8H86 - chain A; structure by electron microscopy, 2.56 A resolution.

[Chain A]
Molecule: HcKCR1
Source organism: Hyphochytrium catenoides
Chain sequence (273 residues; row label = number of the first residue in the row; numbers below 1 keep their minus sign (Gly-1 is residue -1)):
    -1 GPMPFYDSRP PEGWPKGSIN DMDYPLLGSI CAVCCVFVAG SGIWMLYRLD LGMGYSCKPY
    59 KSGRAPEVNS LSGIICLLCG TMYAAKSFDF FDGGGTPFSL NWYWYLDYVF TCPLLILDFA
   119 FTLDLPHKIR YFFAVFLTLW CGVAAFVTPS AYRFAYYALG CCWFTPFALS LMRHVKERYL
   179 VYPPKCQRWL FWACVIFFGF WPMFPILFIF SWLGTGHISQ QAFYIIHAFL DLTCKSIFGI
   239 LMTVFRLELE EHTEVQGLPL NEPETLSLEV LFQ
Unresolved in the structure: -1 to 5, 261-271
Covalently attached groups: retinal (RET) linked to Lys233
Ligand contacts:
  - phosphatidylcholine (PSC; (7R,17E,20E)-4-hydroxy-N,N,N-trimethyl-9-oxo-7-[(palmitoyloxy)methyl]-3,5,8-trioxa-4-phosphahexacosa-17,20-dien-1-aminium 4-oxide), molecule 1: Ala30, Cys33, Ala82, Ser85, Phe86, Phe89, Tyr150, Leu157
  - phosphatidylcholine (PSC), molecule 2: Cys33, Val34, Ala37, Gly38, Ile41, Trp42, Tyr45
  - phosphatidylcholine (PSC), molecule 3: Cys33, Ala37, Ile41, Leu44, Tyr45, Asp48, Leu75, Gly78, Thr79, Ala82, Arg128, Leu157, Cys160, Trp161, Pro164
  - phosphatidylcholine (PSC), molecule 4: Val34, Phe35, Gly38, Ser39, Trp42, Tyr53, Trp187, Ile235, Ile238, Val242, Leu245
  - phosphatidylcholine (PSC), molecule 5: Asp48, Pro124, His125, Arg128, Tyr129, Ala132, Trp161, Pro164, Phe165, Leu167, Ser168, Arg171, His172
  - phosphatidylcholine (PSC), molecule 6: Glu65, Val66, Leu112, Leu115, Phe119, Lys126, Ile127, Phe131
  - phosphatidylcholine (PSC), molecule 7: Leu76, Thr79, Met80, Ala83, Pro95, Phe96, Ser97, Leu98, Tyr101, Leu104, Phe108, Phe134, Leu135, Trp138, Cys139, Ala142, Tyr154
  - phosphatidylcholine (PSC), molecule 8: Pro95, Phe96, Tyr101, Leu104, Trp138, Val141, Val145
  - phosphatidylcholine (PSC), molecule 9: Val173, Lys174, Tyr177, Phe189, Cys192, Val193, Phe196, Gly197
  - retinal (RET): Tyr103, Tyr106, Thr109, Cys110, Leu113, Thr136, Leu137, Gly140, Tyr155, Gly158, Cys159, Phe162, Trp199, Phe202, Pro203, Asp229, Cys232
From the paper describing this entry:
  - binding site for retinal: Tyr106, Thr109, Thr136, Gly140, Asp229, Lys233
  - contacts within the chain: Asn99-Tyr222 (hydrogen bond), Phe221-His225 (hydrogen bond), Trp102-His225, Tyr222-His225, Asp116-Arg244 (salt bridge)
  - specificity-determining residues: Asn99, Trp102, Tyr222, His225 (from molecular simulation)
  - specificity-determining residues: Phe221
  - conformationally variable residues (side-chain flip): Tyr222 (from molecular simulation)

[In short]
Ligands of chain A: 9 copies of phosphatidylcholine. Covalently linked retinal: at Lys233. The paper reports a
binding site for retinal at Tyr106, Thr109 and Thr136 among others; specificity determinants Asn99, Trp102 and
Tyr222 among others.
Chain A is HcKCR1 (Hyphochytrium catenoides); the structure, Cryo-EM structure of the potassium-selective
channelrhodopsin HcKCR1 in lipid nanodisc, was determined by electron microscopy together with 8H87 and 8IU0
from the same study.
